7CEK - chains B and C of the 6 polymer chains in the assembly; structure by X-ray diffraction, 2.70 A resolution.

[Chain B]
Name: Tubulin beta chain
From: Sus scrofa
UniProt: A0A287AGU7 (A0A287AGU7_PIG); the author numbering skips numbers that UniProt does not, so the offset changes along the chain: 1-358 = UniProt 1-358; 367-453 = UniProt 359-445
Chain sequence (445 residues; row label = number of the first residue in the row; note: 8 numbers in that range are skipped by the numbering (no residue carries them; nothing is unmodelled there)):
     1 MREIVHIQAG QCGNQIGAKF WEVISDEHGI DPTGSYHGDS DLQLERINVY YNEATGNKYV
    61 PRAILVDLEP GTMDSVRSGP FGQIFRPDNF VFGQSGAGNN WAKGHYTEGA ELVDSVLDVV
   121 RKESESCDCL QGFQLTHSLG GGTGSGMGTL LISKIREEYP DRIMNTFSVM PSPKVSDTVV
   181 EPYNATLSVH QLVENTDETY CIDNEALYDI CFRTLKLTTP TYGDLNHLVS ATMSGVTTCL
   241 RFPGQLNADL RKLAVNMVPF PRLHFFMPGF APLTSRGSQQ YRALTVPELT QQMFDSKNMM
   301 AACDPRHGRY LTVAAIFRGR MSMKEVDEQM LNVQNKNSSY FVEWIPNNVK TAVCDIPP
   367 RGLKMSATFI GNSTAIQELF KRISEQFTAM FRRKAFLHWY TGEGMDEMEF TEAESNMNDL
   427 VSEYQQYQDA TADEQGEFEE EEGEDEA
Disordered / not traced: 1, 276-279, 439-453
Bound ions: Mg2+: Gln-11 (together with GDP); Ca2+ near Glu-111 (its only coordinating residue here)
Residues lining bound ligands:
  - FW9 (N4-(1,3-benzodioxol-5-ylmethyl)-6-(3-methoxyphenyl)pyrimidine-2,4-diamine): Tyr-50, Gln-134, Asn-165, Phe-167, Glu-198, Tyr-200, Val-236, Thr-237, Cys-239, Leu-240, Leu-246, Leu-250, Leu-253, Ala-254, Met-257, Phe-266, Ala-314, Ile-316, Ala-352, Ile-376
  - GDP (guanosine-5'-diphosphate): Gly-10, Gln-11, Cys-12, Gln-15, Ile-16, Asn-99, Ser-138, Gly-140, Gly-141, Gly-142, Thr-143, Gly-144, Val-169, Pro-171, Val-175, Asp-177, Glu-181, Asn-204, Leu-207, Tyr-222, Leu-225, Asn-226
What the authors report for this chain:
  - binding site for FW9: Glu-198

[Chain C]
Name: Tubulin alpha-1B chain
From: Sus scrofa
UniProt: Q2XVP4 (TBA1B_PIG); residues 1-450 here = UniProt positions 1-450
Chain sequence (450 residues; numbered 1 to 450; the number before each row is that of its first residue):
     1 MRECISIHVG QAGVQIGNAC WELYCLEHGI QPDGQMPSDK TIGGGDDSFN TFFSETGAGK
    61 HVPRAVFVDL EPTVIDEVRT GTYRQLFHPE QLITGKEDAA NNYARGHYTI GKEIIDLVLD
   121 RIRKLADQCT GLQGFLVFHS FGGGTGSGFT SLLMERLSVD YGKKSKLEFS IYPAPQVSTA
   181 VVEPYNSILT THTTLEHSDC AFMVDNEAIY DICRRNLDIE RPTYTNLNRL ISQIVSSITA
   241 SLRFDGALNV DLTEFQTNLV PYPRIHFPLA TYAPVISAEK AYHEQLSVAE ITNACFEPAN
   301 QMVKCDPRHG KYMACCLLYR GDVVPKDVNA AIATIKTKRS IQFVDWCPTG FKVGINYQPP
   361 TVVPGGDLAK VQRAVCMLSN TTAIAEAWAR LDHKFDLMYA KRAFVHWYVG EGMEEGEFSE
   421 AREDMAALEK DYEEVGVDSV EGEGEEEGEE
Disordered / not traced: 441-450
Bound ions: Ca2+: Asp-39, Thr-41, Gly-44, Glu-55
Residues lining bound ligands: GTP (guanosine-5'-triphosphate): Gly-10, Gln-11, Ala-12, Gln-15, Ile-16, Asp-69, Asp-98, Ala-99, Ala-100, Asn-101, Ser-140, Gly-142, Gly-143, Gly-144, Thr-145, Gly-146, Ile-171, Pro-173, Val-177, Ser-178, Glu-183, Asn-206, Tyr-224, Leu-227, Asn-228, Ile-231

[Chain B / chain C interface]
Contacting residue pairs (35; chain B residue first):
  Gln-94(B) with Met-1(C)
  Ser-95(B) with Arg-2(C), hydrogen bond (backbone-side chain)
  Asn-99(B) with Glu-254(C), hydrogen bond
  Asp-177(B) with Lys-352(C), hydrogen bond (backbone-side chain)
  Thr-178(B) with Glu-254(C); Asn-258(C)
  Val-179(B) with Asn-258(C), hydrogen bond (backbone-side chain); Pro-348(C), hydrophobic
  Ala-395(B) with Trp-346(C)
  Met-396(B) with Trp-346(C)
  Arg-398(B) with Asp-345(C); Ser-439(C), hydrogen bond
  Arg-399(B) with Tyr-262(C), hydrogen bond (backbone-side chain); Asp-345(C), salt bridge; Trp-346(C); Glu-434(C), hydrogen bond (side chain-backbone); Val-435(C); Val-437(C), hydrogen bond (side chain-backbone); Asp-438(C); Ser-439(C), hydrogen bond
  Lys-400(B) with Tyr-262(C)
  Ala-401(B) with Tyr-262(C); Trp-346(C), hydrophobic
  Phe-402(B) with Thr-257(C); Asn-258(C); Val-260(C); Pro-261(C), hydrogen bond (backbone-backbone); Trp-346(C), hydrophobic
  His-404(B) with Val-260(C), hydrogen bond (side chain-backbone); Pro-261(C); Tyr-262(C); Pro-263(C)
  Trp-405(B) with Gln-256(C); Thr-257(C), hydrogen bond (side chain-backbone); Val-260(C)
Also at the interface, not in a pair above, chain B (19 interface residues in all): Gly-98, Val-180, Thr-218, Thr-219
Also at the interface, not in a pair above, chain C (22 interface residues in all): Pro-325, Lys-326, Cys-347

[Summary]
19 residues of chain B face 22 of chain C across their interface; the contacts include 12 hydrogen bonds and 1
salt bridge. Polar contacts include Arg-399(B)/Asp-345(C), Ser-95(B)/Arg-2(C) and Asn-99(B)/Glu-254(C). Chain
B binds GDP and compound FW9. Bound to chain C: GTP. The paper reports a binding site for FW9 at Glu-198(B).
Chain B is Tubulin beta chain and chain C is Tubulin alpha-1B chain, both from Sus scrofa; the structure,
Crystal structure of T2R-TTL-BML-284 complex, was determined by X-ray diffraction together with 7CE6, 7CDA and
7CE8 from the same study.
